Entry 1L22 (X-ray diffraction, 1.70 A resolution); this record covers chain A.

[Chain A]
Name: T4 lysozyme
From: Enterobacteria phage T4
Notes: EC 3.2.1.17
UniProt: P00720 (LYS_BPT4); residue numbers follow UniProt; this construct covers 1-164
Sequence (164 residues; row label = number of the first residue in the row):
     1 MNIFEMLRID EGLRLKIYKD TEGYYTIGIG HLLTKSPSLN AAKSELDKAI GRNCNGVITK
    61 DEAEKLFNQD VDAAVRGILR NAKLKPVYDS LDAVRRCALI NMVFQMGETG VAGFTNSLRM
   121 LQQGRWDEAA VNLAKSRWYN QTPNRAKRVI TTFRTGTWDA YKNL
Differences from the reference sequence: engineered mutation Gly-124 (Lys in P00720)
Curated features (UniProtKB/Swiss-Prot):
  - active site (Proton donor/acceptor): Glu-11, Asp-20
  - binding site (substrate): Leu-32, Phe-104, Ser-117, Asn-132

[In short]
Curated annotation (UniProt) lists active-site residues Glu-11 and Asp-20 and 4 substrate-binding residues.
Chain A is T4 lysozyme (Enterobacteria phage T4); the structure, Contributions of left-handed helical residues
to the structure and stability of bacteriophage T4 lysozyme, was determined by X-ray diffraction, deposited
together with 1L21 and 1L33.
